Entry 6MHG (electron microscopy, 3.57 A resolution); this record covers chains M and W of the 23 polymer chains in the assembly.

Chain M:
Molecule: Fab311 heavy chain
From: Homo sapiens
UniProt: V9HW68 (V9HW68_HUMAN); residues 103-217 here correspond to UniProt positions 130-244 (UniProt number = residue number + 27)
Sequence (225 residues; numbered 1 to 217 plus 8 insertion-coded residues; the number before each row is that of its first residue; a row labelled like 82A-82C holds insertion residues (82A, then the next letters in order)):
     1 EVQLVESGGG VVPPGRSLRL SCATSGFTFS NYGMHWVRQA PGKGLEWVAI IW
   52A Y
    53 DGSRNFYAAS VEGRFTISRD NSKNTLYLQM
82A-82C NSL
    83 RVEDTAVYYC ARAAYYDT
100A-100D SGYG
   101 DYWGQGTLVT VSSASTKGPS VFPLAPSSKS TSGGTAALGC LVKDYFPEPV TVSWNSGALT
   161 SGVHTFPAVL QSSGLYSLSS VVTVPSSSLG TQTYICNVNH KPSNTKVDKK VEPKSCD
Disordered / not traced: 1, 114-217
Disulfide bonds: Cys22-Cys92

Chain W:
Molecule: Fab311 light chain
From: Homo sapiens
Sequence (218 residues; numbered 1 to 212 plus 7 insertion-coded residues; 1 number in that range is skipped by the numbering (no residue carries it; nothing is unmodelled there); the number before each row is that of its first residue; a row labelled like 27A-27C holds insertion residues (27A, then the next letters in order)):
     1 ESVLTQPPS
    11 VSGAPGQTVT ISCTGGS
27A-27C SNI
    28 GAGYDVHWYQ QLPGTAPKLL IYGNINRPSG VPDRFSGSKS GTSASLAITG LQAEDEADYY
    88 CQSYDRRL
95A-95C SGS
    96 WVFGGGTKLT V
  106A L
   107 GQPKAAPSVT LFPPSSEELQ ANKATLVCLV SDFYPGAVTV AWKADGSPVK VGVETTKPSK
   167 QSNNKYAASS YLSLTPEQWK SHRSYSCRVT HEGSTVEKTV APAECS
Disordered / not traced: 1, 108-212
Disulfide bonds: Cys23-Cys88

Interface between chain M and chain W:
Pairs across the interface - 44 pairs, chain M then chain W:
  His35(M) with Trp96(W), hydrogen bond
  Val37(M) with Trp96(W), hydrophobic
  Gln39(M) with Gln38(W), hydrogen bond; Tyr87(W)
  Gly44(M) with Tyr87(W)
  Leu45(M) with Pro44(W), hydrophobic; Tyr87(W); Phe98(W)
  Trp47(M) with Gly95B(W); Ser95C(W); Trp96(W)
  Ile50(M) with Ser95C(W)
  Phe58(M) with Ser95A(W)
  Tyr59(M) with Ser95A(W); Gly95B(W), hydrogen bond (backbone-backbone)
  Tyr91(M) with Gln38(W), hydrogen bond; Ala43(W), hydrophobic
  Tyr98(M) with Asp32(W); His34(W); Tyr49(W), hydrophobic; Gly50(W); Asn53(W)
  Asp99(M) with Asp32(W), hydrogen bond (backbone-side chain)
  Thr100(M) with Gly30(W), hydrogen bond (side chain-backbone); Tyr31(W); Asp32(W), hydrogen bond (side chain-backbone)
  Ser100A(M) with Asp32(W), hydrogen bond (side chain-backbone)
  Gly100B(M) with Gln89(W); Trp96(W)
  Tyr100C(M) with His34(W); Tyr36(W); Leu46(W), hydrophobic; Gln89(W); Trp96(W)
  Gly100D(M) with Tyr36(W), hydrogen bond (backbone-side chain); Leu46(W); Trp96(W)
  Trp103(M) with Tyr36(W); Ala43(W), hydrophobic; Pro44(W), hydrogen bond (side chain-backbone); Lys45(W); Trp96(W), hydrophobic
  Gly104(M) with Ala43(W)
  Gln105(M) with Thr42(W), hydrogen bond
Other interface residues (no listed pair), chain M (24 interface residues in all): Lys43, Ala60, Ala93, Asp101

In short:
24 residues of chain M and 21 residues of chain W are in contact; the contacts include 11 hydrogen bonds.
Polar contacts include His35(M)-Trp96(W), Gln39(M)-Gln38(W) and Tyr91(M)-Gln38(W).
Chain M is Fab311 heavy chain and chain W is Fab311 light chain, both from Homo sapiens; the structure,
Cryo-EM structure of the circumsporozoite protein of Plasmodium falciparum with a vaccine-elicited antibody
reveals maturation of ..., was determined by electron microscopy (same publication as 6MB3).
